4MHJ - chains E and F of the 12 polymer chains in the assembly; structure by X-ray diffraction, 6.98 A resolution (low resolution: residue-level contacts below are approximate; hydrogen-bond / salt-bridge calls are withheld).

Chain E:
Protein: H5M9 antibody, light chain (kappa)
Organism: Mus musculus
Notes: fragment: Fab; antibody fragment or engineered binder
Amino-acid sequence (218 residues; each row starts with the number of its first residue; a row labelled like 27A-27D holds insertion residues (27A, then the next letters in order)):
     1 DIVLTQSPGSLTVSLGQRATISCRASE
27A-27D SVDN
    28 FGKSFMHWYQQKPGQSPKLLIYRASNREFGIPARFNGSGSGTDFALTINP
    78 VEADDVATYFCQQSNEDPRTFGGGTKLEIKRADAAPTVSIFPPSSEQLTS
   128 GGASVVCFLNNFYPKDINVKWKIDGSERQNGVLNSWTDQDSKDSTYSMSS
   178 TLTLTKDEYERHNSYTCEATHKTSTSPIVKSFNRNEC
Unresolved in the structure: 56, 214
Disulfide bonds: Cys23-Cys88, Cys134-Cys194

Chain F:
Protein: H5M9 antibody, heavy chain (IgG1)
Organism: Mus musculus
Notes: fragment: Fab; antibody fragment or engineered binder
Amino-acid sequence (222 residues; each row starts with the number of its first residue; note: 15 numbers in that range are skipped by the numbering (no residue carries them; nothing is unmodelled there); a row labelled like 82A-82C holds insertion residues (82A, then the next letters in order)):
     1 EVHLQQSGPELVKPGASVKMSCKTSGYTFTEYTIHWMKQSHGKSLEWIGG
    51 IF
   52A P
    53 NNGDTTYNQKFKVRATLTVGRSSSTAYMDL
82A-82C RSL
    83 TSEDSAVYYCVRNYGSSY
100A-100C GYF
   101 DVWGAGTTVTVSSAKTTPPSVYPLAPGSAA
   133 QTNSMVTLGCLVKGYFPEPVTV
   156 TW
   162 NSGSLSSG
   171 VHTFPAVLQS
   183 DLYTLSSSVTVPSS
   199 TW
   202 PSETVTCNVAHPASSTKVDKKI
   226 VPRDC
Unresolved in the structure: 216
Disulfide bonds: Cys22-Cys92, Cys142-Cys208

How chain E and chain F interact:
Residue-residue contacts (67):
  Asp1(E) - Lys62(F)
  Phe28(E) - Tyr100(F)
  Phe32(E) - Tyr100(F)
  His34(E) - Gly100A(F)
  Tyr36(E) - Phe100C(F)
  Tyr36(E) - Trp103(F)
  Gln38(E) - Gln39(F)
  Gln38(E) - Tyr91(F)
  Ser43(E) - Tyr91(F)
  Ser43(E) - Gly104(F)
  Pro44(E) - Leu45(F)
  Pro44(E) - Tyr91(F)
  Pro44(E) - Trp103(F)
  Leu46(E) - Tyr100B(F)
  Tyr49(E) - Tyr100B(F)
  Glu55(E) - Tyr100B(F)
  Phe87(E) - Lys43(F)
  Phe87(E) - Leu45(F)
  Gln89(E) - Phe100C(F)
  Ser91(E) - Ser99(F)
  Ser91(E) - Tyr100(F)
  Ser91(E) - Gly100A(F)
  Asn92(E) - Tyr100(F)
  Asp94(E) - Trp47(F)
  Asp94(E) - Thr58(F)
  Pro95(E) - Trp47(F)
  Pro95(E) - Asn60(F)
  Arg96(E) - His35(F)
  Arg96(E) - Trp47(F)
  Arg96(E) - Asn95(F)
  Arg96(E) - Ser98(F)
  Arg96(E) - Ser99(F)
  Arg96(E) - Phe100C(F)
  Phe98(E) - Met37(F)
  Phe98(E) - Leu45(F)
  Gly100(E) - Lys43(F)
  Gly100(E) - Ser44(F)
  Phe118(E) - Leu124(F)
  Phe118(E) - Thr139(F)
  Pro119(E) - Ala125(F)
  Pro119(E) - Gly127(F)
  Pro119(E) - Arg228(F)
  Pro120(E) - Arg228(F)
  Ser121(E) - Pro123(F)
  Glu123(E) - Pro123(F)
  Glu123(E) - Lys221(F)
  Gln124(E) - Tyr122(F)
  Ser127(E) - Tyr122(F)
  Val133(E) - Leu124(F)
  Phe135(E) - Phe174(F)
  Phe135(E) - Ser189(F)
  Phe135(E) - Ser190(F)
  Asn137(E) - His172(F)
  Asn137(E) - Phe174(F)
  Leu160(E) - Gln179(F)
  Ser162(E) - Phe174(F)
  Ser162(E) - Pro175(F)
  Trp163(E) - Pro175(F)
  Thr164(E) - Phe174(F)
  Ser174(E) - His172(F)
  Ser174(E) - Phe174(F)
  Met175(E) - Phe174(F)
  Ser176(E) - Phe174(F)
  Ser176(E) - Ser188(F)
  Thr180(E) - Gln179(F)
  Glu213(E) - Ala129(F)
  Glu213(E) - Cys230(F)
Also at the interface, not in a pair above, chain E (49 interface residues in all): Asn27D, Gln42, Gly99, Ser116, Ser122, Ser131, Asn138, Asn161, Thr178, Lys207
Also at the interface, not in a pair above, chain F (47 interface residues in all): Gln61, Asp101, Ala105, Pro126, Thr134, Leu140, Leu143, Lys145, Thr173, Val177

Overview:
49 residues of chain E and 47 residues of chain F are in contact.
Here chain E is H5M9 antibody, light chain (kappa) and chain F is H5M9 antibody, heavy chain (IgG1), both from
Mus musculus. Entry 4MHJ (Crystal structure of Fab H5M9 in complex with influenza virus hemagglutinin from
A/goose/Guangdong/1/96 (H5N1)) was determined by X-ray diffraction (same publication as 4MHH and 4MHI).
